PDB entry 5FQJ | X-ray diffraction, 2.27 A resolution | chain A

Chain A:
Molecule: Gnca lactamase W229D
Organism: Synthetic construct
Notes: EC 3.5.2.6
Chain sequence (268 residues; each row starts with the number of its first residue; note: 3 numbers in that range are skipped by the numbering (no residue carries them; nothing is unmodelled there)):
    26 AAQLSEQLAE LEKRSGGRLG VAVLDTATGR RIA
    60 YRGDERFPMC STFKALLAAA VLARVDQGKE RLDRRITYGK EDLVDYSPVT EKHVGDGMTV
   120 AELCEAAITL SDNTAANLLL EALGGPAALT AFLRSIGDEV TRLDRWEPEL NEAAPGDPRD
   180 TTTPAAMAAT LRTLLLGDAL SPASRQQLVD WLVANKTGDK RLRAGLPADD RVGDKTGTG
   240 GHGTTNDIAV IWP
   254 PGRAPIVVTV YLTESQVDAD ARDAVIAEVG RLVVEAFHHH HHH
Unresolved in the structure: 26, 295-296
Residues lining bound ligands: 6-nitrobenzotriazole (6NT): Val48, Leu225, Pro226, Asp229, Ile250, Pro252, Ile259, Val261, Val286, Val287, Phe290, His291
Reported in the primary citation:
  - catalytic residues: Asp229
  - binding site for 6-nitrobenzotriazole: Asp229 (from molecular simulation)
  - conformationally variable residues (helix shift): Ala26 to Gly41, Asp271 to Phe290
  - mutagenesis - D228A: unchanged catalytic activity
  - mutagenesis - F290W: increased catalytic activity on Kemp elimination

Summary:
Bound to chain A: 6-nitrobenzotriazole. The paper reports the catalytic residue Asp229; F290W increases
catalytic activity on Kemp elimination.
Chain A is Gnca lactamase W229D (Synthetic construct); the structure, W229D mutant of the last common ancestor
of Gram-negative bacteria (GNCA) beta-lactamase bound to 5(6)-nitrobenzotriazole (TS-analog), was determined
by X-ray diffraction (same publication as 5FQM, 5FQQ, 5FQI, 5FQK and 4UHU).
